PDB entry 4ZTZ | X-ray diffraction, 3.44 A resolution | chains A and B of the 5 polymer chains in the assembly

# Chain A
Name: DNA polymerase subunit gamma-1
Organism: Homo sapiens
Notes: EC 2.7.7.7
UniProt: P54098 (DPOG1_HUMAN); numbering as in UniProt (aligned over 30-1239)
Chain sequence (1222 residues; numbered 29 to 1250; the number before each row is that of its first residue):
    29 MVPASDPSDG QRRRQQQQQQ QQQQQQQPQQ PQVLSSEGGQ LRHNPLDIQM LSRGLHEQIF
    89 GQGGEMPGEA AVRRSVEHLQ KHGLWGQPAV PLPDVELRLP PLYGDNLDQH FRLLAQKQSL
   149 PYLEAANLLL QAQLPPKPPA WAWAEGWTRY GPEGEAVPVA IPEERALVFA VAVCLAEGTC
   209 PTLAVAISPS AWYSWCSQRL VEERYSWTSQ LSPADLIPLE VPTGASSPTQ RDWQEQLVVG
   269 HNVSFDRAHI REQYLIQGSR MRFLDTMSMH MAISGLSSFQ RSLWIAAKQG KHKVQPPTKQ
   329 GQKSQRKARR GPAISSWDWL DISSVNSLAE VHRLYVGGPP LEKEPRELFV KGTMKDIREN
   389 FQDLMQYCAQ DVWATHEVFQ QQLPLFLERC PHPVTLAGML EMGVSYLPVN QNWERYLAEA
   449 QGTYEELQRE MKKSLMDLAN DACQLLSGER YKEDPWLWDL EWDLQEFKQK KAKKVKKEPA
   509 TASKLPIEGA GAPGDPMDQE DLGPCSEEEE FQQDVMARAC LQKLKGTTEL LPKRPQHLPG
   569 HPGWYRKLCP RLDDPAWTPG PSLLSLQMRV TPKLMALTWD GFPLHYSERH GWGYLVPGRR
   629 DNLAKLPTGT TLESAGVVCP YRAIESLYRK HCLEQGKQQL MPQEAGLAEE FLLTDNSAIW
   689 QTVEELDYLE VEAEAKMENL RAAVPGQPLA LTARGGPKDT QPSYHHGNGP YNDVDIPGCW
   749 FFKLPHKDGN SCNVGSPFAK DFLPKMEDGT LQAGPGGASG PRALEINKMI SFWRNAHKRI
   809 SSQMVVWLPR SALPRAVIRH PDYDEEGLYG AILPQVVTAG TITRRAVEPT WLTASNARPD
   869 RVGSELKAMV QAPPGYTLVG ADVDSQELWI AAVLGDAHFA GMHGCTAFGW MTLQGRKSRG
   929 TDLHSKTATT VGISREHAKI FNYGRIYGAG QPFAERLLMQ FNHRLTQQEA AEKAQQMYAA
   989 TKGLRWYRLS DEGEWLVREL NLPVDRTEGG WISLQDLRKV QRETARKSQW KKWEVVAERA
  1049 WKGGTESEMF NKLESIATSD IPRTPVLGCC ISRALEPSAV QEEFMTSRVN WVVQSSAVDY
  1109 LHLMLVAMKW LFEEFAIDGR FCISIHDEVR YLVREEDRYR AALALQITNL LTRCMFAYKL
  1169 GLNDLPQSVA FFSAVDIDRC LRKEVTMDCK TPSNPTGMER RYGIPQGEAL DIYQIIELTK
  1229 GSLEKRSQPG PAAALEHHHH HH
Disordered / not traced: 29-77, 250-261, 317-340, 511-529, 624-629, 663-737, 993-1024, 1229-1250
Differences from the reference sequence: expression tag (29, 1240-1250); conflict Ala198 (Asp in P54098), Ala200 (Glu in P54098)
Ion coordination: Mg2+: Asp890, Val891, Asp1135 (together with 2'-deoxycytidine-5'-triphosphate)
Ligand contacts: 2'-deoxycytidine-5'-triphosphate: Arg853, Asp890, Val891, Asp892, Ser893, Gln894, Glu895, Leu896, His932, Arg943, Lys947, Ile948, Tyr951, Tyr955, Asp1135
Swiss-Prot annotation at these positions:
  - region: Gln43 to Gln55 (Does not contribute to polymerase and exonuclease enzymatic activities), Thr858 to Asn864 (Trigger loop)
  - motif: Val267 to Arg275 (Exo II), Tyr395 to Thr403 (Exo III), Val887 to Leu896 (Pol A), Arg943 to Gly958 (Pol B), His1134 to Val1141 (Pol C)
  - binding site (DNA): Ser306, Ser593, Lys806, Thr849, Thr1094, Ser1095
  - binding site (RNA): Arg579, His754, Gly763, Lys768, Ser863, Arg869
  - binding site (a 2'-deoxyribonucleoside 5'-triphosphate): Asp890, Val891, Ser893, Glu895, Arg943, Lys947, Tyr951, Asp1135
  - binding site (Mg(2+)): Asp890, Val891, Asp1135
  - site (Critical for replication fidelity and mismatch recognition): Arg853, Gln1102
  - natural variant: Gln55 (Q55QQ; Q55QQQ), Arg227 (R227W: In PEOB1 and MTDPS4B), Arg232 (R232G: In MTDPS4A; R232H: In LS), Leu244 (L244P: In MTDPS4A), Thr251 (T251I: In PEOB1, MTDPS4A and MTDPS4B), Gly268 (G268A: In PEOB1), Arg275 (R275Q: Found in a patient with epileptic encephalopathy, developmental delay and moderate intellectual disability; uncertain significance), His277 (H277L: In PEOB1; uncertain significance), Gly303 (G303R: In MTDPS4A), Leu304 (L304R: In PEOB1 and SANDO; L304SANDO: In PEOB1), Ser305 (S305R: In MTDPS4A), Gln308 (Q308H: In PEOB1), 51 further natural variant entries in UniProt
  - mutagenesis: Asp274 (D274A: Unable to idle at the 5'-end of the nascent DNA strand. Continues DNA synthesis into double-stranded DNA past the 5'-end creating a flap structure that cannot be ligated), Lys498 (K498C: Decreases processive DNA synthesis), Lys499 (K499C: Decreases processive DNA synthesis), Lys501 (K501C: Decreases processive DNA synthesis), Val543 to Leu558 (Markedly decreases the stimulation by POLG2, resulting in impaired processive DNA synthesis), Leu549 (L549N: Decreases processive DNA synthesis), Leu552 (L552N: Decreases processive DNA synthesis), Lys553 (K553N: Decreases processive DNA synthesis), Arg853 (R853A: Abolishes primer DNA extention in the presence of dNTPs. Impairs intrinsic polymerase processivity. Enhances exonuclease activity leading to primer DNA degradation), Asp890 (D890N: Abolishes DNA polymerase activity), Asp1135 (D1135N: Abolishes DNA polymerase activity)
What the authors report for this chain:
  - catalytic residues: Asp890, Asp1135
  - Mg2+ coordination: Asp890, Asp1135
  - binding site for 2'-deoxycytidine-5'-triphosphate: Arg853, Asp890, Glu895, Arg943, Lys947, Tyr951, Asp1135
  - binding site for the 27-nt DNA strand: Arg802, Lys806, Arg807, Arg853, Tyr955, Ala957 to Gly958
  - conformationally variable residues (helix shift, side-chain flip): Arg943, Lys947, Tyr955
  - specificity-determining residues: Glu895
  - binding site for the 24-nt DNA strand: Arg853
  - contacts within the chain: Arg852-Ser1103
  - binding site for the 27-nt DNA strand: Asn1098, Gln1102 (proposed by the authors, not directly observed)
  - specificity-determining residues: Tyr951 (citing earlier work)
  - disease-associated variants - R232G, R232H, R852C, R852H, R853Q, R853W: decreased catalytic activity (citing earlier work)
  - mutagenesis - K498C, K499C, K501C: decreased catalytic activity
  - disease-associated variants - Q497H (citing earlier work)

# Chain B
Name: DNA polymerase subunit gamma-2, mitochondrial
Organism: Homo sapiens
UniProt: Q9UHN1 (DPOG2_HUMAN); residues 26-485 here = UniProt positions 26-485
Chain sequence (472 residues; numbered 25 to 496; the number before each row is that of its first residue):
    25 MDAGQPELLT ERSSPKGGHV KSHAELEGNG EHPEAPGSGE GSEALLEICQ RRHFLSGSKQ
    85 QLSRDSLLSG CHPGFGPLGV ELRKNLAAEW WTSVVVFREQ VFPVDALHHK PGPLLPGDSA
   145 FRLVSAETLR EILQDKELSK EQLVAFLENV LKTSGKLREN LLHGALEHYV NCLDLVNKRL
   205 PYGLAQIGVC FHPVFDTKQI RNGVKSIGEK TEASLVWFTP PRTSNQWLDF WLRHRLQWWR
   265 KFAMSPSNFS SSDCQDEEGR KGNKLYYNFP WGKELIETLW NLGDHELLHM YPGNVSKLHG
   325 RDGRKNVVPC VLSVNGDLDR GMLAYLYDSF QLTENSFTRK KNLHRKVLKL HPCLAPIKVA
   385 LDVGRGPTLE LRQVCQGLFN ELLENGISVW PGYLETMQSS LEQLYSKYDE MSILFTVLVT
   445 ETTLENGLIH LRSRDTTMKE MMHISKLKDF LIKYISSAKN VAAALEHHHH HH
Disordered / not traced: 25-67, 137-178, 222-228, 356-361, 486-496
Differences from the reference sequence: expression tag (25, 486-496)
Swiss-Prot annotation at these positions:
  - modified residue: Ser38 (Phosphoserine)
  - natural variant: Arg182 (R182W: In MTDPS16), Gly416 (G416A: No functional deficit), Asp433 (D433Y: In MTDPS16B), Gly451 (G451E: In PEOA4)
What the authors report for this chain:
  - disease-associated variants - G451E: decreased binding to DNA polymerase subunit gamma-1 (chain A) (citing earlier work)
  - disease-associated variants - G451E: decreased catalytic activity (citing earlier work)

# Interface between chain A and chain B
Residue-residue contacts (61; chain A residue first):
  Glu447(A) - Arg257(B)  salt bridge
  Glu454(A) - Gln261(B)  hydrogen bond
  Arg457(A) - Arg264(B)
  Arg457(A) - Lys265(B)
  Asp465(A) - Met268(B)
  Asp465(A) - Lys373(B)
  Asn468(A) - Asp459(B)
  Asn468(A) - Thr460(B)
  Asp469(A) - Gln355(B)
  Asp469(A) - Lys373(B)  salt bridge
  Cys471(A) - Thr460(B)  hydrogen bond
  Cys471(A) - Met462(B)
  Gln472(A) - Leu367(B)
  Gln472(A) - Arg369(B)
  Gln472(A) - Thr461(B)
  Arg478(A) - Leu367(B)
  Trp484(A) - Lys364(B)
  Pro507(A) - Glu445(B)
  Pro507(A) - Glu449(B)
  Ala508(A) - Glu445(B)
  Thr509(A) - Glu445(B)  hydrogen bond (backbone-side chain)
  Ala510(A) - Glu445(B)  hydrogen bond (backbone-side chain)
  Asp542(A) - Asn404(B)
  Ala545(A) - Gln397(B)
  Arg546(A) - Asn404(B)
  Arg546(A) - Glu408(B)  salt bridge
  Leu549(A) - Val398(B)  hydrophobic
  Leu549(A) - Gly401(B)
  Leu549(A) - Leu402(B)
  Leu549(A) - Glu405(B)
  Leu549(A) - Ile468(B)  hydrophobic
  Leu552(A) - Leu448(B)
  Leu552(A) - Ile468(B)  hydrophobic
  Lys553(A) - His467(B)  hydrogen bond (backbone-side chain)
  Lys553(A) - Ile468(B)
  Lys553(A) - Ser469(B)  hydrogen bond
  Lys553(A) - Lys470(B)
  Thr556(A) - Asn450(B)  hydrogen bond (side chain-backbone)
  Thr556(A) - Gly451(B)
  Thr556(A) - His467(B)
  Leu566(A) - Glu464(B)
  Pro567(A) - Glu464(B)
  Gly568(A) - Met462(B)
  Gly568(A) - Lys463(B)
  Gly568(A) - Glu464(B)  hydrogen bond (backbone-side chain)
  His569(A) - Thr460(B)
  His569(A) - Met462(B)
  His569(A) - Glu464(B)  salt bridge
  Tyr573(A) - Thr460(B)
  Trp585(A) - Lys477(B)
  Trp585(A) - Tyr478(B)  hydrophobic
  Trp585(A) - Ser481(B)
  Thr586(A) - Val485(B)
  Pro587(A) - Tyr478(B)  hydrophobic
  Pro587(A) - Ser481(B)
  Pro587(A) - Ala482(B)
  Gly782(A) - Lys364(B)
  Pro783(A) - Arg363(B)
  Glu833(A) - Lys329(B)  salt bridge
  Glu834(A) - Arg328(B)
  Glu1207(A) - Gln250(B)
Also at the interface, not in a pair above, chain A (45 interface residues in all): Lys461, Leu474, Met544, Cys548, Thr555, Glu557, Leu559, Pro570, Leu580, Gly588, Leu655
Also at the interface, not in a pair above, chain B (49 interface residues in all): Arg246, Ala267, Thr362, His375, Thr447, Leu452, Ser457, Phe474

# In short
45 residues of chain A face 49 of chain B across their interface; the contacts include 8 hydrogen bonds and 5
salt bridges. Polar contacts include Glu447(A)-Arg257(B), Asp469(A)-Lys373(B) and Arg546(A)-Glu408(B). The
paper reports catalytic residues Asp890(A) and Asp1135(A); R232G, R232H and R852C of chain A, among others,
reduce catalytic activity; 10 substitutions were tested in all.
Here chain A is DNA polymerase subunit gamma-1 and chain B is DNA polymerase subunit gamma-2, mitochondrial,
both from Homo sapiens. Entry 4ZTZ (Structural basis for processivity and antiviral drug toxicity in human
mitochondrial DNA replicase) was determined by X-ray diffraction together with 4ZTU from the same study.
